PDB entry 8CYB | electron microscopy, 2.70 A resolution | chains A and C of the 4 polymer chains in the assembly

Chain A (and C):
Protein: Spike glycoprotein
Organism: Severe acute respiratory syndrome coronavirus 2
Notes: chain C of this document is another copy of the same molecule, construct and numbering; everything in this record applies to it too
Reference sequence: P0DTC2 (SPIKE_SARS2); numbering as in UniProt (aligned over 1-1273)
Sequence (1273 residues; each row starts with the number of its first residue):
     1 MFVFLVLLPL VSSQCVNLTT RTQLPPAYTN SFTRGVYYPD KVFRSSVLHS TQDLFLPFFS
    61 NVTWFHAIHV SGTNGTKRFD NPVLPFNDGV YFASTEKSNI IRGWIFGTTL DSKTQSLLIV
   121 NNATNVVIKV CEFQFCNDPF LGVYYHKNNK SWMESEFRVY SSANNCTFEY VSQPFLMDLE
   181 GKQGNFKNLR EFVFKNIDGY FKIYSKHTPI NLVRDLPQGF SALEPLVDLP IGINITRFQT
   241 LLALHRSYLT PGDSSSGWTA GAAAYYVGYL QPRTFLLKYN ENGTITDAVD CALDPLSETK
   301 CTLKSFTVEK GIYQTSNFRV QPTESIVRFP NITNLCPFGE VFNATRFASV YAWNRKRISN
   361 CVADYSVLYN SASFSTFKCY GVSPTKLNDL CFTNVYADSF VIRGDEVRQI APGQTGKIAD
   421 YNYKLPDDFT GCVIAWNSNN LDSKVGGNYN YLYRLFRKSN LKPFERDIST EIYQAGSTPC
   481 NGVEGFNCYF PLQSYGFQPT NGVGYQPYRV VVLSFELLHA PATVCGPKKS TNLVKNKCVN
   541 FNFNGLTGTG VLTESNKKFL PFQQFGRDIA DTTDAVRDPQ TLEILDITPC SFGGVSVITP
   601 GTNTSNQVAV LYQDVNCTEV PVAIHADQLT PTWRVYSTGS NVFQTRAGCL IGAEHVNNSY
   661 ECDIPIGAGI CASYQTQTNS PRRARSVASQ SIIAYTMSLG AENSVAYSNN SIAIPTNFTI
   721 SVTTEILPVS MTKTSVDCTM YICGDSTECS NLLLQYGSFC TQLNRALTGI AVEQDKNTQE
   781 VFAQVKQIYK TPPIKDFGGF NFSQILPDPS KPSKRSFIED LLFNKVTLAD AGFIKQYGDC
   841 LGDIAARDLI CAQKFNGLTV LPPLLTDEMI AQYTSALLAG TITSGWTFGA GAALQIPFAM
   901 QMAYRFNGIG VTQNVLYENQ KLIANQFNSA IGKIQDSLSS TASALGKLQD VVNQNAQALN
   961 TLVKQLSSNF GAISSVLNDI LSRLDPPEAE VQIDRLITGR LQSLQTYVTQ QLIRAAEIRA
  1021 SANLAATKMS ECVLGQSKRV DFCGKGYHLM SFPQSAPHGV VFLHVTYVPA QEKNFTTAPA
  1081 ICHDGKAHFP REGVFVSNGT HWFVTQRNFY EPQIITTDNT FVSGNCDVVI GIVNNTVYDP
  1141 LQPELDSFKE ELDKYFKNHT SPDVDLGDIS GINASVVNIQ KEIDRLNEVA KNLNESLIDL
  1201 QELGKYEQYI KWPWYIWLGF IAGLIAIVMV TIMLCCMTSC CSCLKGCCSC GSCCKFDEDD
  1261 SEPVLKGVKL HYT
Not modelled in the structure: 1-12, 677-688, 828-848, 1148-1273
Construct notes: conflict P986 (Lys in P0DTC2), P987 (Val in P0DTC2)
Swiss-Prot annotation at these positions:
  - region: N280 to C301 (Putative superantigen), R403 to D405 (Integrin-binding motif), N448 to F456 (Immunodominant HLA epitope recognized by the CD8+), P681 to A684 (Putative superantigen), S816 to Y837 (Fusion peptide 1), K835 to F855 (Fusion peptide 2), D1163 to E1202 (Heptad repeat 2)
  - motif: M1237 to C1241 (Binding to host endocytosis trafficking protein SNX27), D1257 to E1262 (Diacidic ER export motif (host COPII)), S1261 to G1267 (Binding to host plasma membrane localising/FERM domain proteins), K1269 to T1273 (KxHxx, ER retrieval signal (COPI))
  - site (Cleavage): R685, S686, R815, S816
  - lipidation (S-palmitoyl cysteine): C1235, C1236, C1240, C1241, C1243, C1247, C1248, C1250, C1253, C1254
  - glycosylation: N17 (N-linked (GlcNAc...) (complex) asparagine), N61 (N-linked (GlcNAc...) (hybrid) asparagine), N74 (N-linked (GlcNAc...) (complex) asparagine), N122 (N-linked (GlcNAc...) (hybrid) asparagine), N149 (N-linked (GlcNAc...) (complex) asparagine), N165 (N-linked (GlcNAc...) (complex) asparagine), N234 (N-linked (GlcNAc...) (high mannose) asparagine), N282 (N-linked (GlcNAc...) (complex) asparagine), T323 (O-linked (GalNAc) threonine), S325 (O-linked (HexNAc...) serine), N331 (N-linked (GlcNAc...) (complex) asparagine), N343 (N-linked (GlcNAc...) (complex) asparagine), N603 (N-linked (GlcNAc...) (hybrid) asparagine), N616 (N-linked (GlcNAc...) (complex) asparagine), N657 (N-linked (GlcNAc...) (complex) asparagine), T676 (O-linked (GlcNAc...) threonine), T678 (O-linked (GlcNAc...) threonine), N709 (N-linked (GlcNAc...) (high mannose) asparagine), N717 (N-linked (GlcNAc...) (hybrid) asparagine), N801 (N-linked (GlcNAc...) (hybrid) asparagine) and 6 more in UniProt
Disulfides: C15-C136, C131-C166, C291-C301, C336-C361, C379-C432, C391-C525, C480-C488, C538-C590, C617-C649, C662-C671, C738-C760, C743-C749, C1032-C1043, C1082-C1126
Covalent attachments: N-acetylglucosamine (NAG) linked to N17, N61, N122, N149, N165, N234, N282, N331, N343, N603, N616, N657, N709, N717, N801, N1098, N1134; glycan linked to N1074
From the paper describing this entry:
  - specificity-determining residues: A372 (by similarity / conservation)
  - specificity-determining residues: K378, H519 (proposed by the authors, not directly observed)

Interface between chain A and chain C:
Residue-residue contacts (138):
  R357(A) - C166(C)  hydrogen bond (side chain-backbone)
  R357(A) - T167(C)  hydrogen bond (side chain-backbone)
  R357(A) - E169(C)  salt bridge
  N360(A) - F168(C)
  N360(A) - E169(C)  hydrogen bond (side chain-backbone)
  H519(A) - G232(C)
  P521(A) - G199(C)
  P521(A) - Y200(C)  hydrophobic
  P521(A) - P230(C)
  T523(A) - P230(C)
  T547(A) - N978(C)  hydrogen bond
  K558(A) - F43(C)
  K558(A) - N282(C)
  F559(A) - F43(C)  hydrophobic
  L560(A) - K41(C)
  L560(A) - G283(C)
  L560(A) - T284(C)
  F562(A) - K41(C)  hydrogen bond (backbone-side chain)
  F562(A) - E224(C)
  F562(A) - P225(C)  hydrophobic
  Q563(A) - K41(C)
  Q564(A) - K41(C)
  F565(A) - K41(C)
  F565(A) - V42(C)
  F565(A) - F43(C)  hydrogen bond (backbone-backbone)
  G566(A) - F43(C)
  R567(A) - F43(C)  hydrogen bond (backbone-backbone)
  D568(A) - F855(C)
  I569(A) - K964(C)
  A570(A) - V963(C)  hydrophobic
  D571(A) - K964(C)
  T572(A) - F855(C)
  P589(A) - K854(C)
  P589(A) - F855(C)
  F592(A) - M740(C)  hydrophobic
  F592(A) - K854(C)
  F592(A) - F855(C)
  F592(A) - N856(C)
  F592(A) - G857(C)
  Q613(A) - L861(C)
  P665(A) - L864(C)  hydrophobic
  G667(A) - L864(C)
  A668(A) - P863(C)  hydrogen bond (backbone-backbone)
  A668(A) - L864(C)
  A668(A) - T866(C)
  G669(A) - L864(C)  hydrogen bond (backbone-backbone)
  G669(A) - M869(C)
  T696(A) - M869(C)
  M697(A) - M869(C)
  L699(A) - I788(C)  hydrophobic
  L699(A) - Y873(C)  hydrogen bond (backbone-side chain)
  G700(A) - K786(C)
  G700(A) - I788(C)
  A701(A) - Q787(C)
  A701(A) - I788(C)  hydrogen bond (backbone-backbone)
  E702(A) - I788(C)
  E702(A) - K790(C)
  N703(A) - Q787(C)  hydrogen bond
  N703(A) - I788(C)  hydrogen bond (backbone-backbone)
  N703(A) - Y789(C)
  N703(A) - K790(C)  hydrogen bond (backbone-backbone)
  S704(A) - K790(C)
  V705(A) - T883(C)
  V705(A) - Q895(C)
  Y707(A) - P792(C)  hydrophobic
  Y707(A) - D796(C)  hydrogen bond (side chain-backbone)
  Y707(A) - F797(C)
  Y707(A) - T883(C)
  Y707(A) - I896(C)
  Y707(A) - P897(C)  hydrophobic
  Y707(A) - F898(C)
  S708(A) - P897(C)
  N709(A) - P897(C)
  S711(A) - Q895(C)
  S711(A) - I896(C)
  S711(A) - P897(C)
  I712(A) - Q895(C)
  I712(A) - I896(C)  hydrophobic
  A713(A) - L894(C)
  A713(A) - Q895(C)  hydrogen bond (backbone-backbone)
  P715(A) - L894(C)  hydrophobic
  Q957(A) - R765(C)
  T961(A) - Q762(C)
  Q965(A) - Y756(C)
  Q965(A) - G757(C)
  Q965(A) - S758(C)  hydrogen bond (side chain-backbone)
  Q965(A) - F759(C)
  S968(A) - Q755(C)
  S968(A) - G757(C)
  N969(A) - Q755(C)  hydrogen bond
  F970(A) - Q755(C)  hydrogen bond (backbone-backbone)
  F970(A) - Y756(C)
  G971(A) - Q755(C)
  A972(A) - Q755(C)
  R995(A) - D994(C)  salt bridge
  Q1002(A) - Q1005(C)  hydrogen bond
  S1003(A) - F759(C)
  T1006(A) - Q1005(C)
  T1009(A) - T1009(C)
  E1017(A) - R1019(C)
  R1039(A) - T1027(C)
  R1039(A) - E1031(C)  salt bridge
  R1039(A) - R1039(C)
  V1040(A) - S1030(C)
  V1040(A) - E1031(C)
  V1040(A) - L1034(C)  hydrophobic
  D1041(A) - G889(C)
  D1041(A) - S1030(C)
  D1041(A) - L1034(C)
  K1045(A) - G889(C)
  G1046(A) - A890(C)
  Y1047(A) - W886(C)
  Y1047(A) - A890(C)
  E1072(A) - A892(C)
  E1072(A) - L894(C)
  N1074(A) - Q895(C)  hydrogen bond
  T1077(A) - M900(C)  hydrogen bond
  A1078(A) - M900(C)
  P1079(A) - Y917(C)  hydrophobic
  F1089(A) - Q913(C)
  F1089(A) - N914(C)
  F1089(A) - Y917(C)  hydrophobic
  P1090(A) - Q913(C)
  R1091(A) - D1118(C)  salt bridge
  G1093(A) - Y904(C)  hydrogen bond (backbone-side chain)
  V1094(A) - M900(C)  hydrophobic
  V1094(A) - Y904(C)
  R1107(A) - Y904(C)
  R1107(A) - N907(C)
  F1121(A) - N914(C)
  S1123(A) - N914(C)  hydrogen bond
  S1123(A) - E918(C)  hydrogen bond
  V1128(A) - Y917(C)
  V1128(A) - E918(C)
  V1129(A) - Y917(C)  hydrophobic
  L1141(A) - L1141(C)  hydrophobic
  L1145(A) - E1144(C)
  L1145(A) - S1147(C)
Interface residues without a listed pair, chain A (99 interface residues in all): N317, R319, S359, N394, A520, T549, S591, D614, A647, I670, A706, N710, Q1010, I1013, V1068, P1069, V1122, G1124, I1130
Interface residues without a listed pair, chain C (96 interface residues in all): R44, V47, H49, I231, D737, D745, A852, T859, P862, L865, S884, T887, G891, A893, Q920, N960, L1001, L1012, G1035, E1111, Q1113

In short:
Chain A and chain C form an interface of 99 and 96 residues respectively, with 25 hydrogen bonds and 4 salt
bridges. Polar contacts include R357(A)-E169(C), R995(A)-D994(C) and R1039(A)-E1031(C). N-acetylglucosamine is
covalently linked to N17(A), N61(A), N122(A), N149(A), N165(A) and N234(A) and 11 more. From the paper:
specificity determinants A372(A), K378(A) and H519(A).
Chain A and chain C are both Spike glycoprotein (Severe acute respiratory syndrome coronavirus 2); the
structure, SARS-CoV-2 Spike protein in complex with a pan-sarbecovirus nanobody 1-8, was determined by
electron microscopy (same publication as 8CWU, 8CWV, 8CXN, 8CXQ, 8CY6, 8CY7 and 5 further entries).
